Entry 3F5E (X-ray diffraction, 2.00 A resolution); this record covers chain A.

Chain A:
Molecule: Micronemal protein 1
Source organism: Toxoplasma gondii
Notes: fragment: N-terminal domain: Residues 17-262
UniProtKB: O00834 (MIC1_TOXGO); residues 1-246 here correspond to UniProt positions 17-262 (UniProt number = residue number + 16)
Chain sequence (246 residues; row label = number of the first residue in the row):
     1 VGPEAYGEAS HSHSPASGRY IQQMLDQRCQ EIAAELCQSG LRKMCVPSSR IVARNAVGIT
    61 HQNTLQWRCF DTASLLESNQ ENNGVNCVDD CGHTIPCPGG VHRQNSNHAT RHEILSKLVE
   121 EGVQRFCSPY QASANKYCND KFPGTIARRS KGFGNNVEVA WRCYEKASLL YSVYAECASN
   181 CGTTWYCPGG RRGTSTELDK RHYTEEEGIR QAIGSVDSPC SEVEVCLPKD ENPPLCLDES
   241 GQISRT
Not modelled in the structure: 1-12, 80-82, 244-246
Disulfide bonds: Cys-29/Cys-69, Cys-37/Cys-45, Cys-87/Cys-97, Cys-91/Cys-127, Cys-138/Cys-163, Cys-177/Cys-187, Cys-181/Cys-226, Cys-220/Cys-236
Modified residues: Mse-24 (selenomethionine; parent Met); Mse-44 (selenomethionine; parent Met)
What the authors report for this chain:
  - binding site for N-acetyl-alpha-neuraminic acid: Lys-200, His-202, Thr-204, Glu-205
  - binding site for 2-deoxy-2-fluoro-beta-D-galactopyranose: Glu-206

In short:
From the paper: a binding site for N-acetyl-alpha-neuraminic acid at Lys-200, His-202 and Thr-204 among
others; a binding site for 2-deoxy-2-fluoro-beta-D-galactopyranose at Glu-206.
Chain A is Micronemal protein 1 (Toxoplasma gondii); the structure, Crystal structure of Toxoplasma gondii
micronemal protein 1 bound to 2'F-3'SiaLacNAc1-3, was determined by X-ray diffraction, deposited together with
3F5A.
